Entry 9J3E (electron microscopy, 3.00 A resolution); this record covers chains E and L of the 12 polymer chains in the assembly.

# Chain E
Molecule: RND efflux system, MexC-like protein
Source organism: Klebsiella pneumoniae
UniProt: A0A411AKL2 (A0A411AKL2_KLEPN); residue numbers follow UniProt; this construct covers 1-387
Sequence (395 residues; numbered 1 to 395; the number before each row is that of its first residue):
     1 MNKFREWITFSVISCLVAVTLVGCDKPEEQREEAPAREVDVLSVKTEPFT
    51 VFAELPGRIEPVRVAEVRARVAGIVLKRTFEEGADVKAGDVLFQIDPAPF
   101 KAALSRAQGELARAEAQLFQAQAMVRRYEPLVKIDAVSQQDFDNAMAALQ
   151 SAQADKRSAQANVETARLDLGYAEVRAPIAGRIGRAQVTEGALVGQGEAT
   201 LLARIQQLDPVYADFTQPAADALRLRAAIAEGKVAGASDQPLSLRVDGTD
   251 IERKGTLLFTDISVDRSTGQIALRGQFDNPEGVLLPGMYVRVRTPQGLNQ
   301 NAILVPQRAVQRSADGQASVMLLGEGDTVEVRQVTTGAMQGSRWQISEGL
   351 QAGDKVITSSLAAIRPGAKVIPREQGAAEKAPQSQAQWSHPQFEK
Disordered / not traced: 1-35, 374-395
Sequence notes: expression tag (388-395)

# Chain L
Molecule: Efflux pump membrane transporter
Source organism: Klebsiella pneumoniae
UniProt: A0A411AKL6 (A0A411AKL6_KLEPN); residues 1-1044 here = UniProt positions 1-1044
Sequence (1044 residues; row label = number of the first residue in the row):
     1 MPLFFIRRPNFAWVVALFISLGGLLVIPFLPVAQYPNVAPPQITVTATYP
    51 GASAQVLTDSVTSVIEEELNGAKNLLYFESTSNANGIAEITVTFQPGTDP
   101 ELAQVDVQNRLKKAEARMPQAVLTLGIQTEQATAGFLLIYSLRYKDGDKN
   151 ANTTALADYAVRNVNNEIRRLPGVGKLQFFDSEAAMRVWIDPQKLVGYGL
   201 SIDDVNNAIRTQNVQVPAGAFGSTPGSSEQELTATLTVKGTLDNPEEFAA
   251 IVLRANQDGSRLTLGDVARIEVGSQDYNFGSRQDGKPAVAAAVQLSPGAN
   301 AIQTAEAVKQRLTELSANFPDNVEFSVPYDTSRFVDVAIDKVIMTLIEAM
   351 VLVFLVMFLFLQNVRYTLIPSIVVPVCLLGTLTFMYLLGFSVNMMTMFGM
   401 VLAIGILVDDAIVVVENVERIMAEEGLAPVPATIKAMGQVSGAIIGITLV
   451 LSAVFLPLAFMAGSVGVIYQQFSLSLAVSILFSGFLALTFTPALCATLLK
   501 PIPVGHHEKTGFFGWFNRKFTSLTSRYTKLNDKLVPRAGRVMFIYLGVVV
   551 LMGFLYMRLPESFVPVEDQGYMIVDIQLPPGATRERTSAAGGELESFLMA
   601 REAVQTTFLVLGFSFSGMGENAAIAFPLLKDWSERDSSQSPEAESAAVNQ
   651 HFANLDDGAIMAVPPPPVEGLGNSGGFALRLQDRAGLGRDALLAARDEVL
   701 GKVNGNPKFLYAMMEGLAEAPQLRLVIDREQARTLGVSFEAISSALSTAF
   751 GSSVINDFANAGRQQRVVVQAEQAERMTPESVLRLHVPNDSGSLVPLSAF
   801 VTTSWEEGPVQVARYNGYPSIRIAGDAAPGVSTGEAMLELERIAAELPEG
   851 IGYEWTGLSYQERVASGQATMLFALAITVVFLLLVALYESWAIPLTVMLI
   901 VPVGALGAVLAVTAIGLPNDVYFKVGLITVIGLAAKNAILIVEFAKDLWE
   951 DGYSLRDAAVEAARLRFRPIIMTSMAFMLGVVPLAIATGAGAASQRALGT
  1001 GVLGGMLSATMLGVIFVPIFFVWVLSLLRTKPQQTDNHPLHKAE
Disordered / not traced: 1033-1044
Residues lining bound ligands: 1-(naphthalen-1-ylmethyl)piperazine (A1EAN): Phe-136, Ile-139, Phe-180, Tyr-329, Tyr-571, Phe-613, Phe-615, Phe-626

# How chain E and chain L interact
Residue-residue contacts (26; chain E residue first):
  Pro-56(E) / Gly-259(L)
  Pro-56(E) / Arg-261(L)
  Gly-57(E) / Asp-258(L)
  Arg-58(E) / Gln-257(L)  hydrogen bond (side chain-backbone)
  Arg-58(E) / Asp-258(L)
  Thr-216(E) / Asp-258(L)
  Thr-216(E) / Ser-260(L)
  Asp-265(E) / Ser-260(L)  hydrogen bond
  Ser-267(E) / Tyr-198(L)
  Ser-267(E) / Arg-254(L)  hydrogen bond
  Ser-267(E) / Leu-262(L)
  Thr-268(E) / Tyr-198(L)
  Thr-268(E) / Asn-256(L)
  Thr-268(E) / Ser-260(L)  hydrogen bond
  Thr-268(E) / Leu-262(L)
  Gln-270(E) / Ser-260(L)
  Gln-270(E) / Arg-261(L)  hydrogen bond (side chain-backbone)
  Tyr-289(E) / Arg-261(L)  hydrogen bond
  Arg-291(E) / Arg-261(L)
  Ala-314(E) / Ala-155(L)  hydrophobic
  Asp-315(E) / Asn-152(L)
  Arg-365(E) / Asn-318(L)
  Arg-365(E) / Phe-319(L)  hydrogen bond (side chain-backbone)
  Arg-365(E) / Pro-320(L)
  Arg-365(E) / Asp-321(L)  salt bridge
  Pro-366(E) / Asp-321(L)
Also at the interface, not in a pair above, chain E (16 interface residues in all): Asp-214, Gly-269
Also at the interface, not in a pair above, chain L (17 interface residues in all): Asp-266, Val-272

# In short
16 residues of chain E and 17 residues of chain L are in contact; the contacts include 7 hydrogen bonds and 1
salt bridge. Polar contacts include Arg-365(E)/Asp-321(L), Arg-58(E)/Gln-257(L) and Asp-265(E)/Ser-260(L).
Ligands of chain L: 1-(naphthalen-1-ylmethyl)piperazine.
Chain E is RND efflux system, MexC-like protein and chain L is Efflux pump membrane transporter, both from
Klebsiella pneumoniae; the structure, Cryo-EM structure of TMexCD1-TOprJ1 in complex with
1-(1-naphthylmethyl)piperazine, was determined by electron microscopy.
